Entry 4Z8X (X-ray diffraction, 3.25 A resolution); this record covers chains A and B of the 3 polymer chains in the assembly.

== Chain A (and B) ==
Protein: ATP-dependent zinc metalloprotease FtsH
Source organism: Aquifex aeolicus (strain VF5)
Notes: EC 3.4.24.-; chain B of this document is another copy of the same molecule, construct and numbering; everything in this record applies to it too
UniProtKB: O67077 (FTSH_AQUAE); residue numbers follow UniProt; this construct covers 142-634
Amino-acid sequence (497 residues; each row starts with the number of its first residue):
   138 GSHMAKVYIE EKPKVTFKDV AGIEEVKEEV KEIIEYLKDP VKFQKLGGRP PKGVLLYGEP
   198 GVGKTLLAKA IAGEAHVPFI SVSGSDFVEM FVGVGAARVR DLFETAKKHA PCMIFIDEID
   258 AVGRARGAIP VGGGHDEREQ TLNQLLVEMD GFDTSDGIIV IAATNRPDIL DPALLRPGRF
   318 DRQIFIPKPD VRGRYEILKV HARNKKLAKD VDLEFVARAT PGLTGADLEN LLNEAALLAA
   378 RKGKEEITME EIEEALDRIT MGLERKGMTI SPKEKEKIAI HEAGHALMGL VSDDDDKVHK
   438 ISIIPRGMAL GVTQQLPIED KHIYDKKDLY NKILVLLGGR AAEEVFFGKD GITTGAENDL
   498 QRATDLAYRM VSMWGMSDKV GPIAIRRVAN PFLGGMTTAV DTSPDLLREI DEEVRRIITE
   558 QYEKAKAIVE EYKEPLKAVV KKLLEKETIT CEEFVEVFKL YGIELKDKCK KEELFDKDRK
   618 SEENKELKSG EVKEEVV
Not modelled in the structure: 138-141, 262-272, 398-404, 443-453, 525-537, 609-634
Sequence notes: expression tag (138-141); engineered mutation M250 (Ile in O67077), L360 (Phe in O67077), R552 (Lys in O67077), G627 (Glu in O67077)
Ion coordination: Zn2+: H418, H422, D496
Ligand contacts: ADP (adenosine-5'-diphosphate): D156, V157, A158, G198, V199, G200, K201, T202, L203, D254, I334, V337, H338, G362, A363, E366
UniProt features mapped onto this chain:
  - active site: E419
  - binding site (ATP): G195 to T202
  - binding site (Zn(2+)): H418, H422, D496

== Chain A / chain B interface ==
Residue-residue contacts (58):
  V225(A) with Q277(B)
  E226(A) with Q277(B)
  M227(A) with A233(B), hydrophobic; Q277(B)
  L374(A) with L183(B); G184(B); G185(B)
  A377(A) with L183(B), hydrophobic
  M405(A) with K458(B)
  K410(A) with D431(B), salt bridge
  E411(A) with H459(B), salt bridge; I460(B)
  K414(A) with D462(B), salt bridge
  R477(A) with W511(B), hydrogen bond (side chain-backbone); G512(B), hydrogen bond (side chain-backbone)
  K486(A) with K463(B); D515(B), salt bridge
  D487(A) with D462(B); K463(B), hydrogen bond (backbone-backbone); K464(B), hydrogen bond (backbone-backbone)
  G488(A) with D462(B)
  I489(A) with D462(B); K463(B), hydrogen bond (backbone-backbone); M513(B)
  T490(A) with I460(B); Y461(B); D462(B); M513(B)
  T491(A) with I460(B); Y461(B), hydrogen bond (backbone-backbone); L466(B); W511(B)
  G492(A) with I460(B)
  E494(A) with M510(B); W511(B), hydrogen bond
  L497(A) with W511(B); G512(B); P519(B); A521(B)
  Q498(A) with A521(B); R523(B)
  T501(A) with I520(B); A521(B), hydrogen bond (side chain-backbone)
  R524(A) with D538(B), salt bridge
  L544(A) with D538(B); S540(B)
  R545(A) with S540(B); D542(B)
  D548(A) with S540(B), hydrogen bond; L543(B)
  R552(A) with D515(B), hydrogen bond (side chain-backbone); K516(B), hydrogen bond (side chain-backbone); V517(B), hydrogen bond (side chain-backbone); G518(B); I520(B)
  I555(A) with P519(B); I520(B), hydrophobic
  Y559(A) with P519(B), hydrophobic
Also at the interface, not in a pair above, chain A (33 interface residues in all): S222, E255, R378, Y505, T556
Also at the interface, not in a pair above, chain B (37 interface residues in all): N280, Q281, V284, R313, R316, I522, T539

== In short ==
33 residues of chain A and 37 residues of chain B are in contact; the contacts include 12 hydrogen bonds and 5
salt bridges. Polar contacts include K410(A)-D431(B), E411(A)-H459(B) and K414(A)-D462(B). Chain A binds ADP.
Both chains are ATP-dependent zinc metalloprotease FtsH (Aquifex aeolicus (strain VF5)). Entry 4Z8X (Truncated
FtsH from A. aeolicus) was determined by X-ray diffraction together with 4WW0 from the same study.
